Entry 6JM8 (X-ray diffraction, 1.91 A resolution); this record covers chain A.

[Chain A]
Name: ofchtiv-g5
Organism: Ostrinia furnacalis
Amino-acid sequence (393 residues; row label = number of the first residue in the row):
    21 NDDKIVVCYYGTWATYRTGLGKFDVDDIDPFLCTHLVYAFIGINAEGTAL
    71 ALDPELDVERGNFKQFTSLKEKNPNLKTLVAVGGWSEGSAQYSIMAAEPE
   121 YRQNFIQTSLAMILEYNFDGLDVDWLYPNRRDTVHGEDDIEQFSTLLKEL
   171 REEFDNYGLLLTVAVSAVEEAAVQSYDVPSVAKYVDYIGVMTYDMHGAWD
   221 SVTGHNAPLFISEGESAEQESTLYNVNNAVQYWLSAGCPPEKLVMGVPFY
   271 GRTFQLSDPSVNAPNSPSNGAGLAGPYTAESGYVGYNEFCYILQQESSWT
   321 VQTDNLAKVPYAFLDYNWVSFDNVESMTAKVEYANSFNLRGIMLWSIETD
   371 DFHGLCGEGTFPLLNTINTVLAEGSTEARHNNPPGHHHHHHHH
Disordered / not traced: 21-22, 394-413
Disulfide bonds: C28-C53, C310-C376

[In short]
Chain A is ofchtiv-g5 (Ostrinia furnacalis); the structure, Crystal structure of Ostrinia furnacalis Group IV
chitinase, was determined by X-ray diffraction (same publication as 6JM7 and 6JMB).
